1IEM - chain A; structure by X-ray diffraction, 2.30 A resolution.

== Chain A ==
Molecule: beta-lactamase
From: Escherichia coli
Notes: EC 3.5.2.6
UniProt: P00811 (AMPC_ECOLI); residues 4-361 here correspond to UniProt positions 20-377 (UniProt number = residue number + 16)
Sequence (358 residues; numbered 4 to 361; the number before each row is that of its first residue):
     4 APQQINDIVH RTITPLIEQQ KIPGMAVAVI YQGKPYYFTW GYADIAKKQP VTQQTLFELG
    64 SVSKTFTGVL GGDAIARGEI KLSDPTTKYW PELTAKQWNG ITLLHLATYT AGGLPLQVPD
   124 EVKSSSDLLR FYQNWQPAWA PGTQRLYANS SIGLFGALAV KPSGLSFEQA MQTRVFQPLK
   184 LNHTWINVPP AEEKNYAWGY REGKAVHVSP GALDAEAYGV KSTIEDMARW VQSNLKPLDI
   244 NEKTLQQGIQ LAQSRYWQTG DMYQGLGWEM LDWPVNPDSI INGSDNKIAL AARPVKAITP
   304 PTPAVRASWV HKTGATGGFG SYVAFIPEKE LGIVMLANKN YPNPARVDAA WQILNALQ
Curated features (UniProtKB/Swiss-Prot):
  - active site: S64 (Acyl-ester intermediate)
  - binding site (a beta-lactam): S64, Q120, Y150, N152, A318, N343
Covalently attached groups: compound CB4 linked to S64
Ligand contacts: CB4 (pinacol[[2-amino-alpha-(1-carboxy-1-methylethoxyimino)-4-thiazoleacetyl]amino]methaneboronate): G63, K67, L119, Q120, Y150, N152, V211, Y221, L293, K315, G317, A318, T319, G320, N343

== In short ==
Compound CB4 is covalently linked to S64. From UniProt: active-site residue S64 and 6 beta-lactam-binding
residues.
Chain A is beta-lactamase (Escherichia coli); the structure, Crystal Structure of AmpC beta-lactamase from E.
coli in Complex with a Boronic Acid Inhibitor (1 ..., was determined by X-ray diffraction, deposited together
with 1IEL.
